Entry 8U4U (X-ray diffraction, 3.79 A resolution); this record covers chains A and B.

[Chain A (and B)]
Name: TP53-binding protein 1
Organism: Homo sapiens
Notes: chain B of this document is another copy of the same molecule, construct and numbering; everything in this record applies to it too
UniProt: Q12888 (TP53B_HUMAN); residue numbers follow UniProt; this construct covers 1484-1603
Amino-acid sequence (125 residues; row label = number of the first residue in the row):
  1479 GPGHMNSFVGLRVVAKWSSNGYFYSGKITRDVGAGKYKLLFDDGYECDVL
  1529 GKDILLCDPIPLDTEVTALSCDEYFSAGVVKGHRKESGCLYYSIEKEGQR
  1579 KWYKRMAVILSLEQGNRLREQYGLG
Not modelled in the structure: 1479-1483, 1603
Construct notes: expression tag (1479-1483); engineered mutation Cys-1549 (Glu in Q12888), Cys-1567 (Glu in Q12888)
Curated features (UniProtKB/Swiss-Prot):
  - region: Trp-1495 to Tyr-1523 (Interaction with dimethylated histone H4)
  - cross-link: Lys-1563 (Glycyl lysine isopeptide (Lys-Gly) (interchain with G-Cter in SUMO1))
  - mutagenesis: Trp-1495 (W1495A/H: Loss of interaction with histone H4 that has been dimethylated at 'Lys-20' (H4K20me2). Abolishes recruitment to double strand breaks ...), Tyr-1500 (Y1500A: Reduces affinity for histone H4 that has been dimethylated at 'Lys-20'), Tyr-1502 (Y1502A: Reduces affinity for histone H4 that has been dimethylated at 'Lys-20'; Y1502L/Q: Abolishes recruitment to double strand breaks), Asp-1521 (D1521A: Loss of interaction with histone H4 that has been dimethylated at 'Lys-20' (H4K20me2). Abolishes recruitment to double strand breaks ...), Tyr-1523 (Y1523A: Increases affinity for histone H4 that has been dimethylated at 'Lys-20'. No effect on recruitment to double strand breaks ...), Lys-1563 (K1563R: Does not affect monoubiquitination by MSL2)
Reported in the primary citation:
  - self-association interface (contacts with another copy of this molecule); pairs are residue here / residue on that copy: Cys-1549/Cys-1567 (disulfide)

[How chain A and chain B interact]
Contacting residue pairs (27; chain A residue first):
  Trp-1495(A) with Trp-1495(B), hydrophobic; Asp-1521(B); Tyr-1523(B), hydrophobic
  Ser-1496(A) with Tyr-1523(B)
  Tyr-1502(A) with Asp-1521(B), hydrogen bond (side chain-backbone); Gly-1522(B); Tyr-1523(B)
  Asp-1520(A) with Leu-1547(B); Phe-1553(B)
  Asp-1521(A) with Trp-1495(B); Tyr-1502(B), hydrogen bond (backbone-side chain); Leu-1547(B)
  Gly-1522(A) with Tyr-1502(B); Phe-1553(B)
  Tyr-1523(A) with Trp-1495(B), hydrophobic; Ser-1496(B); Tyr-1502(B)
  Leu-1547(A) with Asp-1520(B); Asp-1521(B)
  Cys-1549(A) with Cys-1567(B), disulfide
  Asp-1550(A) with Cys-1567(B)
  Phe-1553(A) with Asp-1520(B); Gly-1522(B)
  Cys-1567(A) with Cys-1549(B), disulfide; Asp-1550(B)
  Lys-1582(A) with Lys-1582(B)
  Ile-1587(A) with Asp-1521(B)
Interface residues without a listed pair, chain A (16 interface residues in all): Tyr-1500, Met-1584
Interface residues without a listed pair, chain B (17 interface residues in all): Tyr-1500, Phe-1519, Met-1584, Ile-1587
Cross-chain cystine bridges: Cys-1549(A)/Cys-1567(B), Cys-1567(A)/Cys-1549(B)

[Summary]
16 residues of chain A and 17 residues of chain B are in contact, with 2 disulfide bonds and 2 hydrogen bonds.
The hydrogen-bonded pair is Tyr-1502(A)/Asp-1521(B). Curated annotation (UniProt) lists 6 mutagenesis sites on
chain A. The paper reports a self-association interface involving Cys-1549(A) and Cys-1567(A).
Chain A and chain B are both TP53-binding protein 1 (Homo sapiens); the structure, Crystal structure of 53BP1
tandem Tudor domain homodimer engineered with two disulfide bridges, was determined by X-ray diffraction (same
publication as 6MXX, 6MXZ and 6MY0).
